5VSU - chains B and H of the 9 polymer chains in the assembly; structure by X-ray diffraction, 3.10 A resolution.

== Chain B ==
Protein: U6 snRNA-associated Sm-like protein LSm2
Organism: Saccharomyces cerevisiae (strain ATCC 204508 / S288c)
UniProtKB: P38203 (LSM2_YEAST); numbering as in UniProt (aligned over 1-95)
Sequence (98 residues; each row starts with the number of its first residue; numbers below 1 keep their minus sign (Met-2 is residue -2)):
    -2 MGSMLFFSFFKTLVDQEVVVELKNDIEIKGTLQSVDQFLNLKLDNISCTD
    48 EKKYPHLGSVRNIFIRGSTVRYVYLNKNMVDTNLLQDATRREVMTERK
Differences from the reference sequence: initiating methionine (-2); expression tag (-1 to 0)
Curated features (UniProtKB/Swiss-Prot):
  - mutagenesis: Lys20 (K20A/E: Inviable. Decreases binding affinity for U6 snRNA), Phe35 (F35A: Strongly reduces affinity for poly-U RNA ends), Asn37 (N37A: Strongly reduces affinity for poly-U RNA ends), Arg63 (R63A: Strongly reduces affinity for poly-U RNA ends)
What the authors report for this chain:
  - binding site for Saccharomyces cerevisiae strain T8 chromosome XII sequence: Lys20
  - mutagenesis - K20A, K20E: abolished growth
  - mutagenesis - K20E: decreased binding to U6 3'-end

== Chain H ==
Protein: U6 snRNA-associated Sm-like protein LSm8
Organism: Saccharomyces cerevisiae (strain ATCC 204508 / S288c)
UniProtKB: P47093 (LSM8_YEAST); numbering as in UniProt (aligned over 1-109)
Sequence (111 residues; row label = number of the first residue in the row; numbers below 1 keep their minus sign (Gly-1 is residue -1)):
    -1 GSMSATLKDYLNKRVVIIKVDGECLIASLNGFDKNTNLFITNVFNRISKE
    49 FICKAQLLRGSEIALVGLIDAENDDSLAPIDEKKVPMLKDTKNKIENEHV
    99 IWEKVYESKTK
Not modelled in the structure: -1 to 1, 45-46, 70-74, 109
Differences from the reference sequence: expression tag (-1 to 0)
Curated features (UniProtKB/Swiss-Prot):
  - mutagenesis: Arg57 (R57A: Reduces affinity for poly-U RNA ends), Lys87 to Lys92 (Decreases binding affinity for U6 snRNA)

== How chain B and chain H interact ==
Pairs across the interface (48):
  Lys20(B) - Asp88(H)
  Lys20(B) - Thr89(H)
  Lys20(B) - Asn91(H)
  Asn21(B) - Lys87(H)
  Asn21(B) - Asp88(H)
  Asn21(B) - Thr89(H)  hydrogen bond (side chain-backbone)
  Asp22(B) - Lys87(H)  salt bridge
  Ser31(B) - Ser2(H)
  Ser31(B) - Ala3(H)
  Lys39(B) - Asp7(H)  salt bridge
  Lys39(B) - Tyr8(H)
  Lys50(B) - Val83(H)
  Pro52(B) - Glu80(H)
  Pro52(B) - Val83(H)
  His53(B) - Cys22(H)  hydrogen bond
  His53(B) - Arg44(H)  hydrogen bond (backbone-side chain)
  His53(B) - Val83(H)
  His53(B) - Leu86(H)
  Leu54(B) - Arg44(H)
  Leu54(B) - Ile78(H)
  Ser56(B) - Leu66(H)
  Ser56(B) - Ile67(H)
  Ser56(B) - Asp68(H)
  Ser56(B) - Pro77(H)  hydrogen bond (side chain-backbone)
  Ser56(B) - Ile78(H)
  Val57(B) - Gly65(H)
  Val57(B) - Leu66(H)
  Arg58(B) - Leu66(H)  hydrogen bond (backbone-backbone)
  Arg58(B) - Asp68(H)
  Asn59(B) - Tyr8(H)  hydrogen bond
  Asn59(B) - Gly65(H)
  Asn59(B) - Leu66(H)  hydrogen bond (backbone-backbone)
  Ile60(B) - Tyr8(H)
  Ile60(B) - Val64(H)
  Ile60(B) - Gly65(H)
  Phe61(B) - Leu5(H)  hydrophobic
  Phe61(B) - Tyr8(H)
  Phe61(B) - Leu63(H)
  Phe61(B) - Val64(H)  hydrogen bond (backbone-backbone)
  Ile62(B) - Leu63(H)  hydrophobic
  Arg63(B) - Asn33(H)  hydrogen bond (side chain-backbone)
  Arg63(B) - Thr34(H)
  Arg63(B) - Gly58(H)
  Arg63(B) - Ile61(H)
  Arg63(B) - Ala62(H)  hydrogen bond (backbone-backbone)
  Thr66(B) - Ile61(H)
  Thr66(B) - Ala62(H)  hydrogen bond (side chain-backbone)
  Arg68(B) - Asn91(H)  hydrogen bond
Also at the interface, not in a pair above, chain B (24 interface residues in all): Leu19, Ile25, Val32, Asp33, Gly55
Also at the interface, not in a pair above, chain H (31 interface residues in all): Thr4, Val14, Ile16, Ser59

== Summary ==
24 residues of chain B and 31 residues of chain H are in contact; the contacts include 12 hydrogen bonds and 2
salt bridges. Polar pairs include Asp22(B)-Lys87(H), Lys39(B)-Asp7(H) and Asn21(B)-Thr89(H). The paper reports
a binding site for Saccharomyces cerevisiae strain T8 chromosome XII sequence at Lys20(B); K20A and K20E of
chain B abolish growth.
Here chain B is U6 snRNA-associated Sm-like protein LSm2 and chain H is U6 snRNA-associated Sm-like protein
LSm8, both from Saccharomyces cerevisiae (strain ATCC 204508 / S288c). Entry 5VSU (Structure of yeast U6 snRNP
with 2'-phosphate terminated U6 RNA) was determined by X-ray diffraction (same publication as 6ASO).
